3VIC - chains B and D of the 4 polymer chains in the assembly; structure by X-ray diffraction, 2.20 A resolution.

[Chain B (and D)]
Molecule: GFP-like non-fluorescent chromoprotein
Organism: Montipora efflorescens
Notes: engineered mutation(s): Y67F; chain D of this document is another copy of the same molecule, construct and numbering; everything in this record applies to it too
Reference sequence: P83690 (NFCP_MONEF); residues 5-225 here correspond to UniProt positions 1-221 (UniProt number = residue number - 4)
Sequence (238 residues; each row starts with the number of its first residue; note: 2 numbers in that range are skipped by the numbering (no residue carries them; nothing is unmodelled there); numbers below 1 keep their minus sign (Met-14 is residue -14)):
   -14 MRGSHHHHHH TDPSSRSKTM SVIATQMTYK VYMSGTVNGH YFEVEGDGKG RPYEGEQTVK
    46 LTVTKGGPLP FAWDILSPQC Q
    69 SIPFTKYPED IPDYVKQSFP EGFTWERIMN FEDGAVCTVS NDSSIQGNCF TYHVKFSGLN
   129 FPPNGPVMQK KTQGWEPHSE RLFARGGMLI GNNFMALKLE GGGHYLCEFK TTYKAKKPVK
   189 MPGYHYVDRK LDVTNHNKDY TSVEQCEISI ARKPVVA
Unresolved in the structure: -14 to 4
Differences from the reference sequence: expression tag (-14 to 4); chromophore (66, 66, 66)
Modified / non-standard residues: Gln66 ({(4E)-2-[(1E)-4-amino-4-oxobutanimidoyl]-4-benzylidene-5-oxo-4,5-dihydro-1H-imidazol-1-yl}acetic acid; QFG)
Glycans and other covalent adducts: covalent link Gln66-Ser69

[How chain B and chain D interact]
Contacting residue pairs (35; chain B residue first):
  Asn23(B) - Glu94(D)
  Asn23(B) - Lys182(D)
  Tyr26(B) - Lys123(D)
  Glu94(B) - Asn23(D)
  Glu94(B) - Leu127(D)
  Glu94(B) - Asn128(D)  hydrogen bond (side chain-backbone)
  Arg95(B) - Leu127(D)
  Ile96(B) - Gly102(D)
  Ile96(B) - Val104(D)  hydrophobic
  Ile96(B) - Leu127(D)  hydrophobic
  Ile96(B) - Asn128(D)
  Val104(B) - Ile96(D)  hydrophobic
  Val104(B) - Thr106(D)
  Thr106(B) - Val104(D)
  Thr106(B) - Thr106(D)  hydrogen bond
  Thr106(B) - Ser125(D)  hydrogen bond
  Thr106(B) - Leu127(D)
  Val107(B) - Leu127(D)
  Lys123(B) - Tyr26(D)
  Ser125(B) - Thr106(D)  hydrogen bond
  Ser125(B) - Ser125(D)
  Leu127(B) - Glu94(D)
  Leu127(B) - Arg95(D)
  Leu127(B) - Ile96(D)  hydrophobic
  Leu127(B) - Thr106(D)
  Leu127(B) - Val107(D)
  Asn128(B) - Glu94(D)  hydrogen bond (backbone-side chain)
  Asn128(B) - Ile96(D)
  Asn128(B) - Lys178(D)  hydrogen bond
  Asn128(B) - Thr180(D)
  Pro131(B) - Met156(D)  hydrophobic
  Met156(B) - Pro131(D)  hydrophobic
  Lys178(B) - Asn128(D)  hydrogen bond
  Thr180(B) - Asn128(D)  hydrogen bond
  Lys182(B) - Asn23(D)
Other interface residues (no listed pair), chain B (21 interface residues in all): Thr21, Gly24, Gly102, Ser108
Other interface residues (no listed pair), chain D (22 interface residues in all): Thr21, Gly24, Ser108, Phe129

[In short]
21 residues of chain B face 22 of chain D across their interface; the contacts include 8 hydrogen bonds. Among
the polar pairs are Glu94(B)-Asn128(D), Thr106(B)-Thr106(D) and Thr106(B)-Ser125(D).
Both chains are GFP-like non-fluorescent chromoprotein (Montipora efflorescens). Entry 3VIC (Green-fluorescent
variant of the non-fluorescent chromoprotein Rtms5) was determined by X-ray diffraction together with 3VK1
from the same study.
